PDB entry 9G39 | X-ray diffraction, 1.28 A resolution | chain C

Chain C:
Name: Metp artificial protein
Amino-acid sequence (30 residues; numbered 0 to 29; the number before each row is that of its first residue; numbering starts at 0):
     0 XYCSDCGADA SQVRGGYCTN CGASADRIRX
Modified residues: ACE (acetyl group) at position 0, NH2 (amino group) at position 29; Ala9, Ala24 (alpha-aminoisobutyric acid; AIB)
Ion coordination: Cd2+: Cys2, Cys5, Cys17, Cys20

Summary:
The Cd2+ site is built by Cys2, Cys5, Cys17 and Cys20.
Chain C is Metp artificial protein; the structure, Crystal Structure of the artificial protein METP in complex
with cadmium ion at different temperature (data ..., was determined by X-ray diffraction, deposited together
with 9G3A, 9G3B, 9G3C and 9G3U.
